PDB entry 4MYD | X-ray diffraction, 1.37 A resolution | chain A

# Chain A
Molecule: 2-succinyl-6-hydroxy-2,4-cyclohexadiene-1-carboxylate synthase
From: Escherichia coli
Notes: EC 4.2.99.20
UniProt: P37355 (MENH_ECOLI); residues 1-252 here = UniProt positions 1-252
Sequence (252 residues; numbered 1 to 252; the number before each row is that of its first residue):
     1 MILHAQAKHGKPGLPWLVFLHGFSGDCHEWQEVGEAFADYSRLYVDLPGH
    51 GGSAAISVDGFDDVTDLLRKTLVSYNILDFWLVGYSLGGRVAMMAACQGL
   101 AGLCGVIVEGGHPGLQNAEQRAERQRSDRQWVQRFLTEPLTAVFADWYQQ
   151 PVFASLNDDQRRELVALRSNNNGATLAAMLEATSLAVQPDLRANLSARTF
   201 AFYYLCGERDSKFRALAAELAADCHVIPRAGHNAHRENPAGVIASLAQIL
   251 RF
Residues lining bound ligands: SHCHC (164; 2-(3-carboxypropionyl)-6-hydroxy-cyclohexa-2,4-diene carboxylic acid): Gly22, Phe23, Ser24, Tyr85, Ser86, Leu87, Arg90, Gly110, Arg124, Trp147, Tyr148, Val152, Phe153, Arg168, Leu180
Curated features (UniProtKB/Swiss-Prot):
  - mutagenesis: Ser86 (S86A: 1400-fold decrease in catalytic activity), Asp210 (D210A: Loss of activity), His232 (H232A: Loss of activity)
Reported in the primary citation:
  - catalytic residues: Phe23, Ser86, Leu87, Asp210, His232
  - contacts within the chain: Ser86-His232 (hydrogen bond), Val152-His232 (hydrophobic contact), Asp210-His232 (hydrogen bond)
  - conformationally variable residues: Val152, Phe153, Asp210, His232
  - binding site for SHCHC: Phe23, Tyr85, Ser86, Leu87, Arg90, Arg124, Trp147, Tyr148, Val152, Phe153, Arg168
  - mutagenesis - Y148A, Y148F, V152A, V152G, F153A (11-fold): decreased catalytic activity
  - mutagenesis - V152G/F153A: abolished catalytic activity
  - mutagenesis - W147A/Y148A: decreased stability
  - mutagenesis - H232A (KD = 46 +/- 2 mum): unchanged binding to SHCHC

# Summary
Chain A binds SHCHC. From UniProt: 3 mutagenesis sites. From the paper: catalytic residues Phe23, Ser86 and
Leu87 among others; Y148A, Y148F and V152A, among others, reduce catalytic activity; 8 substitutions were
tested in all.
Chain A is 2-succinyl-6-hydroxy-2,4-cyclohexadiene-1-carboxylate synthase (Escherichia coli); the structure,
1.37 Angstrom Crystal Structure of E. Coli 2-succinyl-6-hydroxy-2,4-cyclohexadiene-1-carboxylate synthase
(MenH) in complex with SHCHC, was determined by X-ray diffraction together with 4MXD and 4MYS from the same
study.
